6WZ5 - chains C and I of the 10 polymer chains in the assembly; structure by electron microscopy, 2.20 A resolution.

# Chain C
Name: Histone H2A
Organism: Xenopus laevis
Reference sequence: Q6AZJ8 (Q6AZJ8_XENLA); residues 1-129 here correspond to UniProt positions 2-130 (UniProt number = residue number + 1)
Sequence (129 residues; row label = number of the first residue in the row):
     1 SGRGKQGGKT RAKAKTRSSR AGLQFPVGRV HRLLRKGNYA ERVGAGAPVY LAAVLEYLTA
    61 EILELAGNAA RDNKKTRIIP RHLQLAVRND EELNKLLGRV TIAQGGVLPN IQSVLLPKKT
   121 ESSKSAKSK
Disordered / not traced: 1-9, 120-129

# Chain I
Molecule: 167-nt DNA strand
Organism: synthetic construct
Sequence (167 nucleotides; row label = number of the first residue in the row; numbers below 1 keep their minus sign (DC-83 is residue -83)):
   -83 CAATACATGC ACAGGATGTA TATATCTGAC ACGTGCCTGG AGACTAGGGA GTAATCCCCT
   -23 TGGCGGTTAA AACGCGGGGG ACAGCGCGTA CGTGCGTTTA AGCGGTGCTA GAGCTGTCTA
    37 CGACCAATTG AGCGGCCTCG GCACCGGGAT TCTCCAGGGC ATCATAG
Disordered / not traced: -83 to -77, 77-83

# Chain C / chain I interface
Pairs across the interface - 18 pairs, chain C then chain I:
  Arg11(C) with DA-43(I), base contact; DG-42(I), base contact; DA-41(I), phosphate contact
  Ala12(C) with DG-42(I), hydrogen bond to the phosphate; DA-41(I), hydrogen bond to the phosphate
  Ala14(C) with DA-43(I), phosphate contact; DG-42(I), phosphate contact
  Lys15(C) with DA-43(I), phosphate contact; DG-42(I), hydrogen bond to the phosphate
  Thr16(C) with DA-43(I), sugar contact
  Arg17(C) with DA-43(I), salt bridge to the phosphate
  Arg20(C) with DG-42(I), salt bridge to the phosphate
  Gly28(C) with DG-44(I), phosphate contact; DA-43(I), phosphate contact
  Arg29(C) with DG-44(I), phosphate contact
  Arg32(C) with DG-44(I), salt bridge to the phosphate
  Arg42(C) with DG-35(I), sugar contact
  Arg77(C) with DC-54(I), sugar contact
Also at the interface, not in a pair above, chain C (14 interface residues in all): Lys13, Glu41
Also at the interface, not in a pair above, chain I (8 interface residues in all): DA-53, DG-45

# In short
The interface between chain C and chain I involves 14 residues on one side and 8 on the other; the contacts
include 3 hydrogen bonds and 3 salt bridges. Polar contacts include Ala12(C)-DG-42(I), Ala12(C)-DA-41(I) and
Lys15(C)-DG-42(I).
Here chain C is Histone H2A (Xenopus laevis) and chain I is a 167-nt DNA strand (synthetic construct). Entry
6WZ5 (Bridging of double-strand DNA break activates PARP2/HPF1 to modify chromatin) was determined by electron
microscopy, deposited together with 6WZ9, 6X0L, 6X0M and 6X0N.
